PDB entry 8JSR | electron microscopy, 2.90 A resolution | chains B and C of the 6 polymer chains in the assembly

# Chain B
Molecule: Guanine nucleotide-binding protein G(I)/G(S)/G(T) subunit beta-1
Organism: Homo sapiens
UniProt: P62873 (GBB1_HUMAN); residue numbers follow UniProt; this construct covers 2-340
Amino-acid sequence (388 residues; numbered -21 to 366; the number before each row is that of its first residue; numbers below 1 keep their minus sign (Met-21 is residue -21)):
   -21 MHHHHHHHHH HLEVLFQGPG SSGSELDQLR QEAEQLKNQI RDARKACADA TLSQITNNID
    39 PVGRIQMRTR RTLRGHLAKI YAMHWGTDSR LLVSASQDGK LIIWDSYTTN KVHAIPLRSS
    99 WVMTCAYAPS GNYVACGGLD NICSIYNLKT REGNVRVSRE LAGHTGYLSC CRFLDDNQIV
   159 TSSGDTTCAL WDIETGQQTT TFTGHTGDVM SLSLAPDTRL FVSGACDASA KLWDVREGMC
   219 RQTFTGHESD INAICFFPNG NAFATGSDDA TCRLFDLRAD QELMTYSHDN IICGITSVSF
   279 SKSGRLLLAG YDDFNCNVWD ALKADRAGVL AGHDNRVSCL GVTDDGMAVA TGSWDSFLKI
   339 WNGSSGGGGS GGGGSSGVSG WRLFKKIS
Not modelled in the structure: -21 to 2, 343-366
Sequence notes: initiating methionine (-21); expression tag (-20 to 1); linker (341-355)
UniProt features mapped onto this chain:
  - modified residue: Ser2 (N-acetylserine), His266 (Phosphohistidine)
  - natural variant: Leu30 (L30F: In MRD42; uncertain significance), Arg52 (R52G: In MRD42), Gly64 (G64V: In MRD42), Asp76 (D76E: In MRD42; D76G: In MRD42), Gly77 (G77S: In MRD42), Lys78 (K78R: In MRD42), Ile80 (I80N: In MRD42; I80T: In MRD42), His91 (H91R: In MRD42; uncertain significance), Ala92 (A92T: In MRD42), Pro94 (P94S: In MRD42), Leu95 (L95P: In MRD42), Arg96 (R96L: In MRD42), 5 further natural variant entries in UniProt

# Chain C
Molecule: scFv16
Organism: Mus musculus
Notes: antibody fragment or engineered binder
Amino-acid sequence (259 residues; numbered 1 to 259; the number before each row is that of its first residue):
     1 DVQLVESGGG LVQPGGSRKL SCSASGFAFS SFGMHWVRQA PEKGLEWVAY ISSGSGTIYY
    61 ADTVKGRFTI SRDDPKNTLF LQMTSLRSED TAMYYCVRSI YYYGSSPFDF WGQGTTLTVS
   121 SGGGGSGGGG SGGGGSDIVM TQATSSVPVT PGESVSISCR SSKSLLHSNG NTYLYWFLQR
   181 PGQSPQLLIY RMSNLASGVP DRFSGSGSGT AFTLTISRLE AEDVGVYYCM QHLEYPLTFG
   241 AGTKLELKAA AHHHHHHHH
Not modelled in the structure: 1, 121-136, 248-259
Disulfide bonds: Cys22-Cys96

# Chain B / chain C interface
Pairs across the interface (12; chain B residue first):
  Asp66(B) - Tyr103(C)
  Arg68(B) - Tyr103(C)
  Leu69(B) - Tyr103(C)  hydrophobic
  Val90(B) - Tyr102(C)  hydrophobic
  Arg129(B) - Val2(C)
  Arg129(B) - Arg98(C)  hydrogen bond (backbone-side chain)
  Arg129(B) - Phe110(C)
  Glu130(B) - Gly26(C)
  Glu130(B) - Phe27(C)
  Glu130(B) - Ala28(C)  hydrogen bond (backbone-backbone)
  Glu130(B) - Phe32(C)
  Gly131(B) - Phe32(C)
Also at the interface, not in a pair above, chain B (10 interface residues in all): Asp83, His91, Asn132
Also at the interface, not in a pair above, chain C (11 interface residues in all): Ser31, Ile100

# Overview
10 residues of chain B face 11 of chain C across their interface, with 2 hydrogen bonds. Polar contacts
include Arg129(B)-Arg98(C) and Glu130(B)-Ala28(C).
Chain B is Guanine nucleotide-binding protein G(I)/G(S)/G(T) subunit beta-1 (Homo sapiens) and chain C is
scFv16 (Mus musculus); the structure, Cryo-EM structure of the anamorelin-bound ghrelin receptor and Gq
complex, was determined by electron microscopy.
